3JTL - chains H and N of the 21 polymer chains in the assembly; structure by X-ray diffraction, 3.20 A resolution.

Chain H (and N):
Protein: Proteasome subunit beta
From: Thermoplasma acidophilum
Notes: EC 3.4.25.1; fragment: Beta subunit; chain N of this document is another copy of the same molecule, construct and numbering; everything in this record applies to it too
UniProt: P28061 (PSMB_THEAC); residues 1-203 here correspond to UniProt positions 9-211 (UniProt number = residue number + 8)
Chain sequence (203 residues; numbered 1 to 203; the number before each row is that of its first residue):
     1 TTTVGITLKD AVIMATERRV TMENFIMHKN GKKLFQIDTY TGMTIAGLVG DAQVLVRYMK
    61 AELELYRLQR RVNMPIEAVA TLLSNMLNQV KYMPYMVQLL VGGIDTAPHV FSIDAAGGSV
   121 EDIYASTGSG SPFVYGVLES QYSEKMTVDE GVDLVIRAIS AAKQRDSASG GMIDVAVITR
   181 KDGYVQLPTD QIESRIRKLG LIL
Swiss-Prot annotation at these positions:
  - active site: Thr1 (Nucleophile)

Interface between chain H and chain N:
Pairs across the interface - 30 pairs, chain H then chain N:
  Thr81(H) with Arg57(N)
  Ser84(H) with Gln53(N); Arg57(N)
  Asn85(H) with Arg57(N), hydrogen bond
  Asn88(H) with Gly50(N), hydrogen bond (side chain-backbone); Asp51(N), hydrogen bond; Val54(N)
  Lys91(H) with Asp51(N), salt bridge; Pro94(N)
  Tyr92(H) with Met93(N); Pro94(N), hydrogen bond (side chain-backbone); Met96(N)
  Gln98(H) with Met27(N)
  Ser112(H) with Met27(N); His28(N)
  Asp114(H) with Met22(N)
  Ala116(H) with Leu48(N), hydrophobic; Gly50(N)
  Gly117(H) with Gly50(N); Gln53(N)
  Gly118(H) with Val49(N); Gly50(N)
  Ser119(H) with Gln53(N), hydrogen bond (backbone-side chain)
  Val120(H) with His28(N)
  Asp122(H) with His28(N), salt bridge; Asn30(N)
  Ser131(H) with Phe25(N)
  Tyr135(H) with Phe25(N), hydrophobic; Met27(N), hydrogen bond (side chain-backbone)
  Glu139(H) with Lys29(N), salt bridge
Interface residues without a listed pair, chain H (20 interface residues in all): Ala125, Ser126
Interface residues without a listed pair, chain N (17 interface residues in all): Gly31

Overview:
20 residues of chain H face 17 of chain N across their interface, with 6 hydrogen bonds and 3 salt bridges.
Polar contacts include Lys91(H)-Asp51(N), Asp122(H)-His28(N) and Glu139(H)-Lys29(N). UniProt lists active-site
residue Thr1(H) on chain H.
Chain H and chain N are both Proteasome subunit beta (Thermoplasma acidophilum); the structure, Crystal
structure of archaeal 20S proteasome in complex with mutated P26 activator, was determined by X-ray
diffraction (same publication as 3JRM and 3JSE).
